PDB entry 8WCO | X-ray diffraction, 2.60 A resolution | chains B and C of the 3 polymer chains in the assembly

== Chain B (and C) ==
Protein: Probable acyl-CoA lyase beta chain
Source organism: Pseudomonas aeruginosa
Notes: chain C of this document is another copy of the same molecule, construct and numbering; everything in this record applies to it too
Reference sequence: Q9I562 (Q9I562_PSEAE); residues 1-275 here = UniProt positions 1-275
Sequence (275 residues; numbered 1 to 275; the number before each row is that of its first residue):
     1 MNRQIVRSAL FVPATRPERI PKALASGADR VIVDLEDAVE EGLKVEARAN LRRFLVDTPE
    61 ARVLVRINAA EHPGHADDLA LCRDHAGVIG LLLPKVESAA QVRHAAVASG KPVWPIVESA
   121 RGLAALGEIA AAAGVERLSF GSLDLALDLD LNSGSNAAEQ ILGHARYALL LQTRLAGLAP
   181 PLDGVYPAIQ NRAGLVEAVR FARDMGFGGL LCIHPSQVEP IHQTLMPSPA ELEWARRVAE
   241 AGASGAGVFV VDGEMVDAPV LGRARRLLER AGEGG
Ligand contacts:
  - acetyl coenzyme A (ACO), molecule 1: L10, F11, V12, P13, R19, K22, A23, D34, D37, A38, R66, D144, I189, I213, H214, P215
  - acetyl coenzyme A (ACO), molecule 2: V248, F249, V250, M255, D257

== Interface between chain B and chain C ==
Contacting residue pairs (57; chain B residue first):
  G163(B) - Q160(C)
  G163(B) - H164(C)
  H164(B) - H164(C)
  Y167(B) - L123(C)
  Y167(B) - I161(C)  hydrophobic
  Y167(B) - H164(C)
  Y167(B) - A165(C)
  L170(B) - I161(C)  hydrophobic
  L171(B) - A120(C)  hydrophobic
  R174(B) - A120(C)
  R174(B) - D148(C)  salt bridge
  R174(B) - L149(C)
  L175(B) - A120(C)
  L175(B) - R121(C)  hydrogen bond (backbone-side chain)
  L175(B) - A124(C)  hydrophobic
  F201(B) - N156(C)
  F201(B) - A157(C)
  R203(B) - N152(C)
  D204(B) - L151(C)
  D204(B) - N152(C)  hydrogen bond
  D204(B) - S155(C)  hydrogen bond
  D204(B) - A157(C)
  M205(B) - L151(C)
  M205(B) - A157(C)  hydrophobic
  M205(B) - Q160(C)
  M205(B) - I161(C)  hydrophobic
  G206(B) - L149(C)
  G206(B) - D150(C)
  G245(B) - E40(C)
  A246(B) - E40(C)
  G247(B) - D37(C)
  G247(B) - A38(C)
  G247(B) - E40(C)  hydrogen bond (backbone-side chain)
  V248(B) - A38(C)
  G253(B) - P187(C)
  G253(B) - A188(C)
  G253(B) - I189(C)  hydrogen bond (backbone-backbone)
  E254(B) - P187(C)
  M255(B) - L143(C)  hydrophobic
  M255(B) - P187(C)  hydrogen bond (backbone-backbone)
  M255(B) - I189(C)
  M255(B) - I213(C)  hydrophobic
  D257(B) - D37(C)
  D257(B) - L143(C)
  A258(B) - D37(C)
  P259(B) - D37(C)
  P259(B) - L143(C)
  P259(B) - D144(C)
  P259(B) - L147(C)
  G262(B) - L147(C)
  R263(B) - L147(C)
  R263(B) - L151(C)  hydrogen bond (side chain-backbone)
  R263(B) - N152(C)
  R263(B) - S153(C)  hydrogen bond
  R266(B) - L147(C)  hydrogen bond (side chain-backbone)
  R266(B) - D150(C)  salt bridge
  R270(B) - D150(C)  salt bridge
Also at the interface, not in a pair above, chain B (30 interface residues in all): Q160, E231, V250, V260
Also at the interface, not in a pair above, chain C (30 interface residues in all): P13, A146, A158

== In short ==
Chain B and chain C each contribute 30 residues to their interface, with 9 hydrogen bonds and 3 salt bridges.
Polar pairs include R174(B)-D148(C), R266(B)-D150(C) and R270(B)-D150(C). Bound to chain B: acetyl coenzyme A.
Both chains are Probable acyl-CoA lyase beta chain (Pseudomonas aeruginosa). Entry 8WCO ((S)-citramalyl-CoA
lyase) was determined by X-ray diffraction, deposited together with 8KHG.
